PDB entry 7PMN | electron microscopy, 3.20 A resolution | chains 4 and J of the 22 polymer chains in the assembly

# Chain 4
Name: DNA replication licensing factor MCM4
Organism: Saccharomyces cerevisiae
Notes: EC 3.6.4.12
UniProt: P30665 (MCM4_YEAST); numbering as in UniProt (aligned over 1-933)
Amino-acid sequence (933 residues; row label = number of the first residue in the row):
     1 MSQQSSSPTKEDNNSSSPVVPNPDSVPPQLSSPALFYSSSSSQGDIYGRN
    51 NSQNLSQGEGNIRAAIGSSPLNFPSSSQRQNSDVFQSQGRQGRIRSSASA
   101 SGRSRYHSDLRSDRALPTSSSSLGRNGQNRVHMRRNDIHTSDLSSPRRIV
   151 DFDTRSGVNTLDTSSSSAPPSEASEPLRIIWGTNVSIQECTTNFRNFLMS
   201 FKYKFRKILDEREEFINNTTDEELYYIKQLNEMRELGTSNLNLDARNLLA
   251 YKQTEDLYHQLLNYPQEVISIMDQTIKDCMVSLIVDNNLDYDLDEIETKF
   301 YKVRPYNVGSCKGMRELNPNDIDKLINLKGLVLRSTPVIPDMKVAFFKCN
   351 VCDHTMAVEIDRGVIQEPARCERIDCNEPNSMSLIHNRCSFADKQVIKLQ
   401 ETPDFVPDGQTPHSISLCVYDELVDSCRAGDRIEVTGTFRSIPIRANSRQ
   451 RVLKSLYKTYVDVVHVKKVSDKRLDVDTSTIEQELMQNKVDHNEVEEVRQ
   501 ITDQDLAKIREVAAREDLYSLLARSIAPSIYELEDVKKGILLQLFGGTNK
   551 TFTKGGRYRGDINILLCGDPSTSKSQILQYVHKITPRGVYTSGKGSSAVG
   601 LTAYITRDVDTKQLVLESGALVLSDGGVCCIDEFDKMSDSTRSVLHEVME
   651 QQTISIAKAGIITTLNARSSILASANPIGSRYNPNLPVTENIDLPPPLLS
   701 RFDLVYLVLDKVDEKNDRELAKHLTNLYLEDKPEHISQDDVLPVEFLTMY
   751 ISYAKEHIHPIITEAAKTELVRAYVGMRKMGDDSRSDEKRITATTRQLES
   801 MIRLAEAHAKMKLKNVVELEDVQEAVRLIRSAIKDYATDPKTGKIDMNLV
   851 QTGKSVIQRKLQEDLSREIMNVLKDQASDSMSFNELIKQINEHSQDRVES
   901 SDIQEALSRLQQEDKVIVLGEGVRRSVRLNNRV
Not modelled in the structure: 1-173, 470-504, 553-556, 606-613, 732-740, 781-791, 836-933
Curated features (UniProtKB/Swiss-Prot):
  - motif: Ser700 to Asp703 (Arginine finger)
  - binding site (ATP): Gly568 to Ser575
  - modified residue (Phosphoserine): Ser52, Ser56, Ser69
  - mutagenesis: Lys574 (K574A: Loss of MCM2-7 complex helicase activity)
Bound ions: Zn2+: Cys349, Cys352, Cys371, Cys376

# Chain J
Molecule: Lagging strand template DNA
Organism: Saccharomyces cerevisiae
Sequence (122 nucleotides; row label = number of the first residue in the row):
     1 CCCCCCCCCCACCCCCCCCCCCCCCCCCCCCCCCCCCCCCCCCCCCCCCC
    51 CCCCCCCCCCCCCCCCCCCCCCCCCCCCCCCCCCCCCCCCCCCCCCCCCC
   101 CCCCCCCCCCCCCCCCCCCCCC
Not modelled in the structure: 12-100

# Interface between chain 4 and chain J
Residue-residue contacts (7; chain 4 residue first):
  Arg449(4) with DC104(J), hydrogen bond to the base; DC105(J), hydrogen bond to the base
  Gln450(4) with DC104(J), hydrogen bond to the sugar; DC105(J), phosphate contact
  Arg451(4) with DC105(J), hydrogen bond to the phosphate
  Leu614(4) with DC9(J), sugar contact; DC10(J), phosphate contact
Other interface residues (no listed pair), chain 4 (5 interface residues in all): Val452

# In short
The interface between chain 4 and chain J involves 5 residues on one side and 4 on the other, with 4 hydrogen
bonds. Polar pairs include Arg449(4)-DC104(J), Arg449(4)-DC105(J) and Gln450(4)-DC104(J). UniProt lists 8
ATP-binding residues and one mutagenesis site on chain 4.
Here chain 4 is DNA replication licensing factor MCM4 and chain J is Lagging strand template DNA, both from
Saccharomyces cerevisiae. Entry 7PMN (S. cerevisiae replisome-SCF(Dia2) complex bound to double-stranded DNA
(conformation II)) was determined by electron microscopy, deposited together with 7PMK.
